PDB entry 1EX4 | X-ray diffraction, 2.80 A resolution | chains A and B

Chain A (and B):
Molecule: Integrase
From: Human immunodeficiency virus 1
Notes: fragment: catalytic core and c-terminal domains; chain B of this document is another copy of the same molecule, construct and numbering; everything in this record applies to it too
UniProt: P04585 (POL_HV1H2); residues 52-288 here correspond to UniProt positions 53-289 (UniProt number = residue number + 1)
Amino-acid sequence (239 residues; row label = number of the first residue in the row):
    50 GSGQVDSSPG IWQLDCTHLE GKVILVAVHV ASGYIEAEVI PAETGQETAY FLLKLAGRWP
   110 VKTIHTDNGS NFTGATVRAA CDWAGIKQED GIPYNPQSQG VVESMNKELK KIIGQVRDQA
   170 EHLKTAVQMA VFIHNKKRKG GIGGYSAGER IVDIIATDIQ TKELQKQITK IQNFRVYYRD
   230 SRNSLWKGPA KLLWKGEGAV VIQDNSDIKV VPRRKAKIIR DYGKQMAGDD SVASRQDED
Disordered / not traced: 50-55, 142-144, 271-288 (chain B: 50-54, 138-149, 271-288)
Construct notes: cloning artifact (50-51); engineered mutation Ser56 (Cys57 in P04585), Asp131 (Trp132 in P04585), Asp139 (Phe140 in P04585), Lys185 (Phe186 in P04585), Ser280 (Cys281 in P04585)
Small-molecule neighbours:
  - CPS (3-[(3-cholamidopropyl)dimethylammonio]-1-propanesulfonate), molecule 1: Gln216, Ile217, Ile220, Leu242, Trp243, Val250
  - CPS, molecule 2: Tyr226, Trp235, Lys266, Ile268, Arg269
Reported in the primary citation:
  - catalytic residues: Asp64, Asp116, Glu152
  - binding site for CPS: Leu242, Trp243
  - conformationally variable residues (helix shift): Thr210

How chain A and chain B interact:
Contacting residue pairs (61):
  Tyr83(A) - Arg107(B)
  Glu85(A) - Arg107(B)
  Ala86(A) - Arg107(B)  hydrogen bond (backbone-side chain)
  Glu87(A) - Lys103(B)  salt bridge
  Gln95(A) - Glu170(B)
  Tyr99(A) - Lys173(B)
  Tyr99(A) - Thr174(B)
  Tyr99(A) - Gln177(B)
  Leu102(A) - Thr174(B)
  Leu102(A) - Met178(B)  hydrophobic
  Lys103(A) - Gln177(B)
  Ala105(A) - Phe181(B)
  Ala105(A) - Lys185(B)  hydrogen bond (backbone-side chain)
  Gly106(A) - Phe181(B)
  Gly106(A) - Asn184(B)  hydrogen bond (backbone-side chain)
  Gly106(A) - Lys185(B)
  Arg107(A) - Tyr83(B)  hydrogen bond (backbone-side chain)
  Arg107(A) - Glu85(B)  salt bridge
  Arg107(A) - Ala86(B)  hydrogen bond (side chain-backbone)
  Arg107(A) - Trp108(B)
  Arg107(A) - Gln177(B)  hydrogen bond
  Trp108(A) - Trp108(B)  hydrophobic
  Trp108(A) - Lys185(B)  hydrogen bond (backbone-side chain)
  Pro109(A) - Lys185(B)
  Trp132(A) - Met178(B)
  Trp132(A) - Phe181(B)  hydrophobic
  Ala133(A) - Phe181(B)  hydrophobic
  Lys173(A) - Tyr99(B)
  Thr174(A) - Leu102(B)
  Gln177(A) - Tyr99(B)  hydrogen bond
  Gln177(A) - Lys103(B)
  Gln177(A) - Arg107(B)
  Met178(A) - Leu102(B)  hydrophobic
  Met178(A) - Trp132(B)  hydrophobic
  Val180(A) - Arg107(B)
  Phe181(A) - Ala105(B)
  Phe181(A) - Gly106(B)
  Phe181(A) - Trp132(B)  hydrophobic
  Phe181(A) - Ala133(B)  hydrophobic
  Ile182(A) - Trp132(B)  hydrophobic
  Asn184(A) - Gly106(B)  hydrogen bond (side chain-backbone)
  Lys185(A) - Ala105(B)  hydrogen bond (side chain-backbone)
  Lys185(A) - Gly106(B)
  Lys185(A) - Trp108(B)  hydrogen bond (side chain-backbone)
  Lys185(A) - Pro109(B)
  Arg187(A) - Lys215(B)
  Ile191(A) - Lys215(B)
  Ile191(A) - Lys219(B)
  Tyr194(A) - Ile208(B)
  Tyr194(A) - Gln209(B)  hydrogen bond
  Tyr194(A) - Glu212(B)
  Glu198(A) - Ile208(B)
  Val201(A) - Val201(B)
  Val201(A) - Ala205(B)
  Ile204(A) - Val201(B)  hydrophobic
  Ala205(A) - Val201(B)  hydrophobic
  Ala205(A) - Ala205(B)  hydrophobic
  Ile208(A) - Tyr194(B)  hydrophobic
  Ile208(A) - Glu198(B)
  Ile208(A) - Val201(B)  hydrophobic
  Gln209(A) - Asp202(B)
Other interface residues (no listed pair), chain A (34 interface residues in all): Gln168
Other interface residues (no listed pair), chain B (35 interface residues in all): Glu87, Ile182, Ile204, Gln216

Summary:
34 residues of chain A face 35 of chain B across their interface, with 12 hydrogen bonds and 2 salt bridges.
Polar contacts include Glu87(A)-Lys103(B), Arg107(A)-Glu85(B) and Ala86(A)-Arg107(B). Ligands of chain A:
compound CPS. The paper reports catalytic residues Asp64(A), Asp116(A) and Glu152(A); a binding site for CPS
at Leu242(A) and Trp243(A).
Chain A and chain B are both Integrase (Human immunodeficiency virus 1); the structure, HIV-1 integrase
catalytic core and C-terminal domain, was determined by X-ray diffraction (same publication as 1EXQ).
